7Q4D - chain A; structure by electron microscopy, 3.78 A resolution.

Chain A:
Molecule: Angiotensin-converting enzyme
Source organism: Homo sapiens
Notes: EC 3.2.1.-, 3.4.15.1
UniProtKB: P12821 (ACE_HUMAN); residues 1-1211 here correspond to UniProt positions 30-1240 (UniProt number = residue number + 29)
Amino-acid sequence (1211 residues; row label = number of the first residue in the row):
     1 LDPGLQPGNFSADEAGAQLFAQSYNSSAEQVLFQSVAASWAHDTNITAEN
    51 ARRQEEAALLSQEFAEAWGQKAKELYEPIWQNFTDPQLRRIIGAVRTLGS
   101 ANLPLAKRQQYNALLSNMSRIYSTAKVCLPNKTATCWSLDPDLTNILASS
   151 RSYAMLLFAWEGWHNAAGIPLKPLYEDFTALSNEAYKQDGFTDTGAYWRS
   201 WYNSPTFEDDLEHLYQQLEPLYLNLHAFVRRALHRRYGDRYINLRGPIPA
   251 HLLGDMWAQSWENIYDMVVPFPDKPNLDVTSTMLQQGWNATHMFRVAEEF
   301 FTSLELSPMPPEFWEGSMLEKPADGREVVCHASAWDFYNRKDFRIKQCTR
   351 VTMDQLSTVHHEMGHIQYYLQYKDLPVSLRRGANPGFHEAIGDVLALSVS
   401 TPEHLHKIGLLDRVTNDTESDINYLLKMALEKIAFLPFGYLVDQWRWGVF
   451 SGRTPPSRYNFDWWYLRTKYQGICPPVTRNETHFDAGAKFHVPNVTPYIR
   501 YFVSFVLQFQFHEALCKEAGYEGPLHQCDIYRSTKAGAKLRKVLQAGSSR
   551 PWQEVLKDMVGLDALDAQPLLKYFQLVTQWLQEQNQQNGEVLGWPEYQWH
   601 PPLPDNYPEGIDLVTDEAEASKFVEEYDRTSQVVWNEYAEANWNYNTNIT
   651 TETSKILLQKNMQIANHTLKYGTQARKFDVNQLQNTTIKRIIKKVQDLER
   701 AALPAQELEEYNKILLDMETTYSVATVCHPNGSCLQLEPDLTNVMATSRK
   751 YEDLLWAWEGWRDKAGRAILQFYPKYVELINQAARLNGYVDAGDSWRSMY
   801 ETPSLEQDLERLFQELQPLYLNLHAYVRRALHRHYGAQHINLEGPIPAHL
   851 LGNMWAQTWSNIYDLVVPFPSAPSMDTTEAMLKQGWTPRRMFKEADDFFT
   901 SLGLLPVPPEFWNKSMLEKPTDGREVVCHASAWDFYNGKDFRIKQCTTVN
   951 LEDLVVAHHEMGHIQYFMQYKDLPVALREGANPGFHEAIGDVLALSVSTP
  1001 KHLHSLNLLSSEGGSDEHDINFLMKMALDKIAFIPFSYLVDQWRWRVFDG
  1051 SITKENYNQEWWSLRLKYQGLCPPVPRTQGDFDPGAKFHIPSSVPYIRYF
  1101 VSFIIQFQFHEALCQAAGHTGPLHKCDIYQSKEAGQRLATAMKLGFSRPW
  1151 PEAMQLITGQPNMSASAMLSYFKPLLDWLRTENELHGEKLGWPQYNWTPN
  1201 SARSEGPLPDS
Not modelled in the structure: 609-1211
Disulfides: C128-C136, C330-C348, C516-C528
Covalently attached groups: N-acetylglucosamine (NAG) linked to N9, N25, N45, N82, N117, N416, N480; glycan linked to N289
Construct notes: engineered mutation L576 (Pro605 in P12821)
Bound ions: Zn2+: H365, E389
UniProt features mapped onto this chain:
  - active site: E362 (Proton acceptor 1), H491 (Proton donor 1), E960 (Proton acceptor 2), H1089 (Proton donor 2)
  - binding site (chloride): Y202, R500, R762, Y800, W1061, R1065, R1098
  - binding site (Zn(2+)): H361, H365, E389, H959, H963, E987
  - site: N494 (Not glycosylated), R1137, L1138 (Cleavage), N1196 (Not glycosylated), R1203, S1204 (Cleavage)
  - glycosylation (N-linked (GlcNAc...) asparagine): N9, N25, N45, N82, N117, N131, N289, N416, N480, N648, N666 (complex), N685 (complex), N731, N913, N1162
What the authors report for this chain:
  - post-translational modification sites: N9, N25, N45, N82, N117, N289, N416, N480
  - Zn2+ coordination: H365
  - conformationally variable residues (side-chain flip): H361, K489
  - contacts within the chain: Y465-K469 (hydrogen bond), D485-K489 (backbone contact), H164-K489
  - self-association interface (contacts with another copy of this molecule); pairs are residue here / residue on that copy: Y465-D462 (hydrogen bond), Y465-Y465 (pi stacking), Y597-F461 (pi stacking), Y597-N460 (hydrogen bond), P456
  - allosteric site: F461 to Q471, C474, Y597 to H600 (from molecular simulation)
  - catalytic residues: H361, E362, H365, E389 (citing earlier work)
  - mutagenesis - R828H, K1087A, Y1096F: decreased catalytic activity (citing earlier work)
  - mutagenesis - S357V, E431D: decreased binding to N-domain-selective inhibitor (citing earlier work)

Summary:
N-acetylglucosamine is covalently linked to N9, N25, N45, N82, N117 and N416 and 1 more. From UniProt: 4
active-site residues, 7 chloride-binding residues and 6 Zn2+-binding residues. From the paper: catalytic
residues H361, E362 and H365 among others; R828H, K1087A and Y1096F reduce catalytic activity; 5 substitutions
were tested in all.
Chain A is Angiotensin-converting enzyme (Homo sapiens); the structure, Local refinement structure of the two
interacting N-domains of full-length, dimeric, soluble somatic angiotensin I-converting enzyme, was determined
by electron microscopy, deposited together with 7Q3Y, 7Q49, 7Q4C and 7Q4E.
